PDB entry 8ZME | electron microscopy, 3.20 A resolution | chains B and E of the 5 polymer chains in the assembly

[Chain B]
Name: Guanine nucleotide-binding protein G(I)/G(S)/G(T) subunit beta-1
Source organism: Homo sapiens
Reference sequence: P62873 (GBB1_HUMAN); residues 2-340 here = UniProt positions 2-340
Sequence (345 residues; each row starts with the number of its first residue; numbers below 1 keep their minus sign (Met-4 is residue -4)):
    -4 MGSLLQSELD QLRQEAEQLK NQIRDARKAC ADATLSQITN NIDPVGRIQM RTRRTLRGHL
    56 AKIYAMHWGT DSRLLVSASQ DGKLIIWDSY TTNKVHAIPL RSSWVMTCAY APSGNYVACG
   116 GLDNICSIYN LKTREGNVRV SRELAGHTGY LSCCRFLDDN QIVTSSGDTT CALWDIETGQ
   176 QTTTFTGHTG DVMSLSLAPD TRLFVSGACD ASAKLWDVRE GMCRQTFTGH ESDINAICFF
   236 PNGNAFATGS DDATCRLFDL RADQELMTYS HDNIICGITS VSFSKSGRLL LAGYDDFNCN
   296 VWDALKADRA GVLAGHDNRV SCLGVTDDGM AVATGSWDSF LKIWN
Disordered / not traced: -4 to 2
Sequence notes: initiating methionine (-4); expression tag (-3 to 1)
Swiss-Prot annotation at these positions:
  - modified residue: Ser2 (N-acetylserine), His266 (Phosphohistidine)
  - natural variant: Leu30 (L30F: In MRD42; uncertain significance), Arg52 (R52G: In MRD42), Gly64 (G64V: In MRD42), Asp76 (D76E: In MRD42; D76G: In MRD42), Gly77 (G77S: In MRD42), Lys78 (K78R: In MRD42), Ile80 (I80N: In MRD42; I80T: In MRD42), His91 (H91R: In MRD42; uncertain significance), Ala92 (A92T: In MRD42), Pro94 (P94S: In MRD42), Leu95 (L95P: In MRD42), Arg96 (R96L: In MRD42), 5 further natural variant entries in UniProt

[Chain E]
Name: scFv16
Source organism: Homo sapiens
Notes: antibody fragment or engineered binder
Sequence (247 residues; row label = number of the first residue in the row):
     2 VQLVESGGGL VQPGGSRKLS CSASGFAFSS FGMHWVRQAP EKGLEWVAYI SSGSGTIYYA
    62 DTVKGRFTIS RDDPKNTLFL QMTSLRSEDT AMYYCVRSIY YYGSSPFDFW GQGTTLTVSA
   122 GGGGSGGGGS GGGGSADIVM TQATSSVPVT PGESVSISCR SSKSLLHSNG NTYLYWFLQR
   182 PGQSPQLLIY RMSNLASGVP DRFSGSGSGT AFTLTISRLE AEDVGVYYCM QHLEYPLTFG
   242 AGTKLEL
Disordered / not traced: 121-135
Cystine bridges: Cys160-Cys230

[Interface between chain B and chain E]
Pairs across the interface (6; chain B residue first):
  Arg68(B) - Tyr103(E)
  Leu69(B) - Tyr103(E)  hydrophobic
  Arg129(B) - Arg98(E)
  Glu130(B) - Gly26(E)
  Glu130(B) - Phe27(E)
  Glu130(B) - Ala28(E)  hydrogen bond (backbone-backbone)
Interface residues without a listed pair, chain B (11 interface residues in all): Asp66, Asp83, Val90, His91, Lys127, Gly131, Asn132
Interface residues without a listed pair, chain E (11 interface residues in all): Val2, Phe32, Tyr102, Gly104, Asp109, Phe110

[Overview]
The chain B/chain E interface involves 11 residues from each chain, with 1 hydrogen bond. Its one hydrogen
bond, Glu130(B)-Ala28(E), is backbone to backbone.
Here chain B is Guanine nucleotide-binding protein G(I)/G(S)/G(T) subunit beta-1 and chain E is scFv16, both
from Homo sapiens. Entry 8ZME (Protease-activated receptor-2 (PAR2)/miniG13 complex) was determined by
electron microscopy (same publication as 8ZMD).
